4BDR - chains A and B; structure by X-ray diffraction, 1.65 A resolution.

== Chain A (and B) ==
Protein: Glutamate receptor, ionotropic kainate 2
Source organism: Rattus norvegicus
Notes: fragment: ligand binding domain, residues 429-544, 667-806; chain B of this document is another copy of the same molecule, construct and numbering; everything in this record applies to it too
UniProt: P42260 (GRIK2_RAT); numbering as in UniProt; present here: 429-544, 667-806
Sequence (261 residues; row label = number of the first residue in the row; note: 120 numbers in that range are skipped by the numbering (no residue carries them; nothing is unmodelled there)):
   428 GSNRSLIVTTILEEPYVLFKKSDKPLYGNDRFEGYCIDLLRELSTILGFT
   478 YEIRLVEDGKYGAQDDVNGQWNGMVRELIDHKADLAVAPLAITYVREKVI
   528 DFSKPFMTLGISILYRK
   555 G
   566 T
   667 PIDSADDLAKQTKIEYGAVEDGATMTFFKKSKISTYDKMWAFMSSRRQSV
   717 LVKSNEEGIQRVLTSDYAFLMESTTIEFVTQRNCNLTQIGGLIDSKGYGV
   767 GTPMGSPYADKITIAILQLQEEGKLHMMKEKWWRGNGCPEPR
Unresolved in the structure: 428-431, 805-808 (chain B: 428-431, 800-803, 805-808)
Cystine bridges: Cys750-Cys804
Sequence notes: expression tag (428, 807-808); linker (555, 566); engineered mutation Ala775 (Arg in P42260)
Bound ions: Na+: Glu524, Ile527, Asp528
Residues lining bound ligands: 3-(carboxymethyl)-4-isopropenylproline (KAI): Glu440, Tyr488, Pro516, Leu517, Ala518, Arg523, Val685, Gly688, Ala689, Thr690, Asn721, Met737, Glu738, Tyr764
Curated features (UniProtKB/Swiss-Prot):
  - binding site (L-glutamate): Pro516, Ala518, Arg523, Ala689, Thr690, Glu738
  - glycosylation (N-linked (GlcNAc...) asparagine): Asn430, Asn751
  - mutagenesis: Asn751 (N751Q: Loss of glycosylation)
Reported in the primary citation:
  - binding site for 3-(carboxymethyl)-4-isopropenylproline: Arg523, Glu738
  - conformationally variable residues (side-chain flip): Tyr488

== Chain A / chain B interface ==
Residue-residue contacts - 39 pairs, chain A then chain B:
  Ile519(A) - Lys531(B)
  Ile519(A) - Leu783(B)
  Thr520(A) - Leu783(B)
  Thr520(A) - Glu787(B)
  Tyr521(A) - Ile780(B)  hydrophobic
  Tyr521(A) - Leu783(B)  hydrophobic
  Tyr521(A) - Gln784(B)
  Tyr521(A) - Glu787(B)  hydrogen bond (backbone-side chain)
  Glu524(A) - Lys531(B)  salt bridge
  Glu524(A) - Thr779(B)
  Glu524(A) - Ile780(B)
  Glu524(A) - Leu783(B)
  Phe529(A) - Lys531(B)  hydrogen bond (backbone-side chain)
  Ser530(A) - Lys531(B)
  Lys531(A) - Ile519(B)
  Lys531(A) - Glu524(B)  salt bridge
  Lys531(A) - Phe529(B)  hydrogen bond (side chain-backbone)
  Lys531(A) - Ser530(B)
  Pro532(A) - Pro532(B)
  Thr535(A) - Thr535(B)
  Phe693(A) - Glu787(B)
  Ile699(A) - Glu788(B)
  Asp760(A) - Gln786(B)
  Ser761(A) - Gln786(B)  hydrogen bond (backbone-side chain)
  Thr779(A) - Glu524(B)
  Ile780(A) - Tyr521(B)  hydrophobic
  Ile780(A) - Glu524(B)
  Ile780(A) - Lys525(B)
  Leu783(A) - Ile519(B)
  Leu783(A) - Thr520(B)
  Leu783(A) - Tyr521(B)
  Leu783(A) - Glu524(B)
  Gln784(A) - Tyr521(B)
  Gln786(A) - Asp760(B)
  Gln786(A) - Ser761(B)  hydrogen bond (side chain-backbone)
  Glu787(A) - Thr520(B)
  Glu787(A) - Tyr521(B)  hydrogen bond (side chain-backbone)
  Glu787(A) - Phe693(B)
  Glu788(A) - Ile699(B)
Other interface residues (no listed pair), chain A (21 interface residues in all): Lys525

== Summary ==
Chain A and chain B each contribute 21 residues to their interface; the contacts include 6 hydrogen bonds and
2 salt bridges. Polar pairs include Glu524(A)-Lys531(B), Tyr521(A)-Glu787(B) and Phe529(A)-Lys531(B). Ligands
of chain A: 3-(carboxymethyl)-4-isopropenylproline. The paper reports a binding site for
3-(carboxymethyl)-4-isopropenylproline at Arg523(A) and Glu738(A); conformational variability at Tyr488(A).
Chain A and chain B are both Glutamate receptor, ionotropic kainate 2 (Rattus norvegicus); the structure,
Crystal structure of the GluK2 R775A LBD dimer in complex with kainate, was determined by X-ray diffraction
(same publication as 4BDL, 4BDM, 4BDN, 4BDO and 4BDQ).
